6L74 - chains C and D of the 9 polymer chains in the assembly; structure by X-ray diffraction, 3.12 A resolution.

Chain C:
Molecule: DNA-directed RNA polymerase subunit beta
From: Thermus thermophilus (strain HB8 / ATCC 27634 / DSM 579)
Notes: EC 2.7.7.6
UniProtKB: Q8RQE9 (RPOB_THET8); residue numbers follow UniProt; this construct covers 1-1119
Sequence (1119 residues; row label = number of the first residue in the row):
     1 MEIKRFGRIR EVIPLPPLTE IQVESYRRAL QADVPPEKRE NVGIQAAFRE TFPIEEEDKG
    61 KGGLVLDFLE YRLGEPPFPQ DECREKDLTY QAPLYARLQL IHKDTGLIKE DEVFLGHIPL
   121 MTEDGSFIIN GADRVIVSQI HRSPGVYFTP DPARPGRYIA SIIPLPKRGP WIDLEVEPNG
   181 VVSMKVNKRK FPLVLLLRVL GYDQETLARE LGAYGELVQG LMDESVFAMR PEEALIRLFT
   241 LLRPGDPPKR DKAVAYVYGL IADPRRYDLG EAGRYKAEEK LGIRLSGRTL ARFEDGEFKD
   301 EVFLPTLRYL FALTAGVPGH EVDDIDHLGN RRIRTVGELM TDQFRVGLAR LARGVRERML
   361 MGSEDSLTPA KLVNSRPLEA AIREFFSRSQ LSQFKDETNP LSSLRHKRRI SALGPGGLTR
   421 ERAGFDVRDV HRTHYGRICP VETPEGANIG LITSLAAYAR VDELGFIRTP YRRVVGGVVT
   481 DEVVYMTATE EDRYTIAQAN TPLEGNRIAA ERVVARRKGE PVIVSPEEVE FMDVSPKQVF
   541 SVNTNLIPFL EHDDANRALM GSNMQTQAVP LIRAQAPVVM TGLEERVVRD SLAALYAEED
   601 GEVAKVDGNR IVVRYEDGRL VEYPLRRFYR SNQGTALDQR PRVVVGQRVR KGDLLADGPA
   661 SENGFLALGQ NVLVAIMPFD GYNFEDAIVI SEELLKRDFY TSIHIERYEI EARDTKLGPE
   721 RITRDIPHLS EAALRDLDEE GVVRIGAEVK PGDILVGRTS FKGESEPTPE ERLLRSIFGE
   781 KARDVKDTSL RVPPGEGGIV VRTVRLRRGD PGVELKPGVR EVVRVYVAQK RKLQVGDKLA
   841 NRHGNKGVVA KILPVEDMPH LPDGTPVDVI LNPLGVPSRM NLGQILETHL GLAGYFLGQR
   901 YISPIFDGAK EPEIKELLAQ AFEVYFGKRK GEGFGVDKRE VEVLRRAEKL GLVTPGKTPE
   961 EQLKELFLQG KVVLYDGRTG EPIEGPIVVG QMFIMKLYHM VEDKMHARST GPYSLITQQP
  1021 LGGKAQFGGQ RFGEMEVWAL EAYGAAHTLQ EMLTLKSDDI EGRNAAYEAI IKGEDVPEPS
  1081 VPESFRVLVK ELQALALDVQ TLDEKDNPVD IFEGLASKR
Unresolved in the structure: 57-62, 1119

Chain D:
Molecule: DNA-directed RNA polymerase subunit beta'
From: Thermus thermophilus (strain HB8 / ATCC 27634 / DSM 579)
Notes: EC 2.7.7.6
UniProtKB: Q8RQE8 (RPOC_THET8); numbering as in UniProt (aligned over 1-1524)
Sequence (1524 residues; row label = number of the first residue in the row):
     1 MKKEVRKVRI ALASPEKIRS WSYGEVEKPE TINYRTLKPE RDGLFDERIF GPIKDYECAC
    61 GKYKRQRFEG KVCERCGVEV TKSIVRRYRM GHIELATPAA HIWFVKDVPS KIGTLLDLSA
   121 TELEQVLYFS KYIVLDPKGA ILNGVPVEKR QLLTDEEYRE LRYGKQETYP LPPGVDALVK
   181 DGEEVVKGQE LAPGVVSRLD GVALYRFPRR VRVEYVKKER AGLRLPLAAW VEKEAYKPGE
   241 ILAELPEPYL FRAEEEGVVE LKELEEGAFL VLRREDEPVA TYFLPVGMTP LVVHGEIVEK
   301 GQPLAEAKGL LRMPRQVRAA QVEAEEEGET VYLTLFLEWT EPKDYRVQPH MNVVVPEGAR
   361 VEAGDKIVAA IDPEEEVIAE AEGVVHLHEP ASILVVKARV YPFEDDVEVS TGDRVAPGDV
   421 LADGGKVKSD VYGRVEVDLV RNVVRVVESY DIDARMGAEA IQQLLKELDL EALEKELLEE
   481 MKHPSRARRA KARKRLEVVR AFLDSGNRPE WMILEAVPVL PPDLRPMVQV DGGRFATSDL
   541 NDLYRRLINR NNRLKKLLAQ GAPEIIIRNE KRMLQEAVDA LLDNGRRGAP VTNPGSDRPL
   601 RSLTDILSGK QGRFRQNLLG KRVDYSGRSV IVVGPQLKLH QCGLPKRMAL ELFKPFLLKK
   661 MEEKGIAPNV KAARRMLERQ RDIKDEVWDA LEEVIHGKVV LLNRAPTLHR LGIQAFQPVL
   721 VEGQSIQLHP LVCEAFNADF DGDQMAVHVP LSSFAQAEAR IQMLSAHNLL SPASGEPLAK
   781 PSRDIILGLY YITQVRKEKK GAGLEFATPE EALAAHERGE VALNAPIKVA GRETSVGRLK
   841 YVFANPDEAL LAVAHGIVDL QDVVTVRYMG KRLETSPGRI LFARIVAEAV EDEKVAWELI
   901 QLDVPQEKNS LKDLVYQAFL RLGMEKTARL LDALKYYGFT FSTTSGITIG IDDAVIPEEK
   961 KQYLEEADRK LLQIEQAYEM GFLTDRERYD QILQLWTETT EKVTQAVFKN FEENYPFNPL
  1021 YVMAQSGARG NPQQIRQLCG LRGLMQKPSG ETFEVPVRSS FREGLTVLEY FISSHGARKG
  1081 GADTALRTAD SGYLTRKLVD VTHEIVVREA DCGTTNYISV PLFQPDEVTR SLRLRKRADI
  1141 EAGLYGRVLA REVEVLGVRL EEGRYLSMDD VHLLIKAAEA GEIQEVPVRS PLTCQTRYGV
  1201 CQKCYGYDLS MARPVSIGEA VGIVAAQSIG EPGTQLTMRT FHTGGVAGAA DITQGLPRVI
  1261 ELFEARRPKA KAVISEIDGV VRIEETEEKL SVFVESEGFS KEYKLPKEAR LLVKDGDYVE
  1321 AGQPLTRGAI DPHQLLEAKG PEAVERYLVE EIQKVYRAQG VKLHDKHIEI VVRQMMKYVE
  1381 VTDPGDSRLL EGQVLEKWDV EALNERLIAE GKTPVAWKPL LMGVTKSALS TKSWLSAASF
  1441 QNTTHVLTEA AIAGKKDELI GLKENVILGR LIPAGTGSDF VRFTQVVDQK TLKAIEEARK
  1501 EAVEAKERPA ARRGVKREQP GKQA
Unresolved in the structure: 1-2, 1238-1251, 1503-1524
Metal / ion sites: Zn2+ site 1: Cys58, Cys60, Cys73, Cys76; Mg2+ site 1: Asp739, Asp741, Asp743 (shared with 1 residue of chain I); Mg2+ site 2 near Lys840 (its only coordinating residue here); Mg2+ site 3: Trp897, Ile900; Zn2+ site 2: Cys1112, Cys1194, Cys1201, Cys1204

Interface between chain C and chain D:
Residue-residue contacts - 397 pairs, chain C then chain D:
  Phe425(C) with Lys1079(D); Asp1083(D); Leu1086(D), hydrophobic
  Arg428(C) with Arg1078(D), hydrogen bond (backbone-side chain)
  Asp429(C) with Lys1079(D), salt bridge
  Val430(C) with Pro1048(D); Ser1074(D); His1075(D), hydrogen bond (backbone-side chain); Arg1078(D)
  His431(C) with Phe1071(D); His1075(D)
  Arg432(C) with Phe1071(D); His1075(D)
  Tyr435(C) with Val1067(D); Phe1071(D), hydrophobic
  Cys439(C) with Arg1078(D)
  Pro440(C) with Ser1074(D), hydrogen bond (backbone-side chain); Arg1078(D), hydrogen bond (backbone-side chain)
  Thr443(C) with Arg1078(D)
  Gly446(C) with Ala1085(D)
  Ile449(C) with Arg1078(D); Gly1081(D); Ala1082(D)
  Gly450(C) with Arg1078(D)
  Gln498(C) with Val1067(D); Leu1068(D)
  Arg516(C) with Leu1068(D)
  Glu520(C) with Lys1047(D), salt bridge; Phe1053(D)
  Pro521(C) with Leu1068(D), hydrophobic; Ile1072(D), hydrophobic
  Pro536(C) with Val1067(D), hydrophobic
  Val539(C) with Val1067(D), hydrophobic
  Phe540(C) with Tyr1070(D), hydrophobic
  Leu550(C) with Tyr1070(D)
  Glu551(C) with Gly1064(D); Leu1065(D), hydrogen bond (backbone-backbone)
  His552(C) with Phe1061(D), hydrogen bond (side chain-backbone); Arg1062(D), hydrogen bond (side chain-backbone); Glu1063(D); Gly1064(D)
  Asp553(C) with Phe1061(D); Tyr1070(D), hydrogen bond (backbone-side chain)
  Asp554(C) with Arg1042(D), salt bridge; Phe1061(D); Tyr1070(D)
  Ala555(C) with Tyr1070(D)
  Ala558(C) with Tyr1070(D)
  Ile676(C) with Ile947(D); Thr948(D), hydrogen bond (backbone-side chain)
  Met677(C) with Thr943(D); Ile947(D)
  Pro678(C) with Asp784(D); Ser942(D); Thr943(D); Ile947(D)
  Phe679(C) with Thr943(D)
  Asp680(C) with Pro635(D); Phe939(D); Thr940(D); Thr943(D), hydrogen bond (backbone-side chain)
  Gly681(C) with Val633(D); Pro635(D); Phe939(D)
  Tyr682(C) with Val633(D); Pro635(D)
  Phe684(C) with Val633(D), hydrophobic; Pro730(D), hydrophobic; Phe740(D); Ser782(D); Arg783(D); Asp784(D); Phe939(D), hydrophobic
  Glu685(C) with Asp739(D); Phe740(D), hydrogen bond (backbone-backbone); Arg783(D), salt bridge; Arg1029(D), salt bridge
  Asp686(C) with Phe740(D)
  Ala687(C) with Phe740(D)
  Arg713(C) with Gln529(D); Gly532(D); Gly533(D)
  Lys716(C) with Arg35(D), hydrogen bond (side chain-backbone); Leu37(D)
  Ala732(C) with Arg679(D)
  Ala733(C) with Arg679(D)
  Arg735(C) with Arg681(D)
  Glu748(C) with Arg681(D)
  Lys750(C) with Arg681(D)
  Pro751(C) with Arg679(D); Gln680(D), hydrogen bond (backbone-backbone)
  Asp753(C) with Arg679(D), salt bridge; Arg681(D), salt bridge
  Glu764(C) with Lys54(D), salt bridge
  Glu766(C) with Glu57(D); Lys64(D)
  Gln834(C) with Gln724(D), hydrogen bond
  Val835(C) with Ser725(D), hydrogen bond (backbone-side chain)
  Gly836(C) with Val630(D); Ser725(D)
  Lys838(C) with Asp741(D), hydrogen bond (side chain-backbone)
  Lys846(C) with Asp741(D)
  Gly847(C) with Phe740(D)
  Val848(C) with Val630(D), hydrophobic; Ile631(D); Val632(D), hydrophobic; Phe740(D), hydrogen bond (backbone-backbone); Gly742(D)
  Val849(C) with Val632(D)
  Ala850(C) with Val632(D), hydrophobic; Val633(D), hydrophobic
  Asn872(C) with Asp784(D), hydrogen bond
  Pro873(C) with Ile947(D); Ile949(D), hydrophobic
  Leu874(C) with Arg783(D); Asp784(D); Met1023(D), hydrophobic; Ala1028(D), hydrophobic; Arg1029(D), hydrogen bond (backbone-side chain)
  Val876(C) with Ile949(D), hydrophobic
  Pro877(C) with Leu1020(D), hydrophobic; Met1023(D), hydrophobic; Arg1029(D); Leu1038(D)
  Ser878(C) with Arg1029(D), hydrogen bond; Gln1034(D)
  Arg879(C) with Arg1029(D)
  Met880(C) with Gln1034(D); Gln1037(D); Phe1061(D), hydrophobic
  Leu882(C) with Leu1038(D), hydrophobic; Phe1061(D); Arg1062(D)
  Ile885(C) with Ile949(D); Gly950(D); Ile951(D)
  Leu886(C) with Ile951(D), hydrophobic
  His889(C) with Gly950(D); Ile951(D), hydrogen bond (side chain-backbone)
  Phe906(C) with Leu1065(D); Thr1066(D); Val1067(D), hydrophobic; Tyr1070(D), hydrophobic
  Glu911(C) with Ile951(D); Arg1062(D), salt bridge
  Lys915(C) with Asp952(D), salt bridge
  Arg945(C) with Asp859(D), salt bridge
  Arg946(C) with Tyr791(D), hydrogen bond; Arg796(D); Asp859(D), salt bridge; Gln861(D), hydrogen bond
  Lys949(C) with Arg796(D); Glu798(D), salt bridge
  Leu950(C) with Phe1017(D), hydrophobic
  Gly951(C) with Tyr1015(D)
  Gln969(C) with Asp952(D)
  Lys971(C) with Thr948(D); Asp953(D), salt bridge
  Ile983(C) with Thr943(D); Thr944(D); Gly946(D)
  Glu984(C) with Tyr791(D), hydrogen bond; Thr944(D), hydrogen bond (backbone-backbone); Ser945(D)
  Gly985(C) with Ser945(D); Gly946(D)
  Pro986(C) with Thr948(D)
  Ile987(C) with Gly946(D)
  Val988(C) with Thr948(D), hydrogen bond (backbone-side chain); Ile949(D); Gly950(D)
  Val1001(C) with Ser629(D); Gln724(D); Ser725(D)
  Glu1002(C) with Gln724(D)
  Lys1004(C) with Arg628(D); Gln744(D)
  Met1005(C) with Arg628(D); Ser629(D); Arg647(D); Met648(D), hydrophobic; Gln724(D)
  His1006(C) with Gly627(D); Arg628(D), hydrogen bond (backbone-backbone)
  Ala1007(C) with Ser626(D); Gly627(D); Met648(D); Glu651(D); Leu652(D), hydrophobic
  Arg1008(C) with Asp624(D), salt bridge; Tyr625(D), hydrogen bond (backbone-backbone); Ser626(D), hydrogen bond (backbone-backbone); Glu651(D); Leu652(D)
  Ser1009(C) with Asp624(D); Tyr625(D), hydrogen bond (backbone-backbone); Glu651(D), hydrogen bond (backbone-side chain); Lys654(D)
  Thr1010(C) with Asp624(D); Arg674(D)
  Tyr1013(C) with Asp624(D), hydrogen bond
  Leu1015(C) with Arg87(D), hydrogen bond (backbone-side chain); Val528(D), hydrophobic
  Ile1016(C) with Arg87(D), hydrogen bond (backbone-side chain); Leu524(D); Pro526(D); Arg613(D)
  Thr1017(C) with Arg613(D); Asn617(D)
  Gln1018(C) with Arg87(D)
  Gln1019(C) with Asn617(D), hydrogen bond (side chain-backbone); Lys621(D)
  Pro1020(C) with Arg622(D); Val623(D); Asp624(D)
  Leu1021(C) with Arg622(D)
  Gly1022(C) with Arg622(D)
  Phe1027(C) with Glu651(D)
  Gly1029(C) with Arg622(D), hydrogen bond (backbone-side chain); Val623(D); Ser626(D)
  Gln1030(C) with Arg622(D); Val623(D), hydrogen bond (backbone-backbone); Ser626(D), hydrogen bond (backbone-side chain); Gly627(D); Arg628(D), hydrogen bond
  Arg1031(C) with Arg615(D), hydrogen bond (side chain-backbone); Gln616(D), hydrogen bond (side chain-backbone); Gly620(D), hydrogen bond (side chain-backbone); Lys621(D); Arg622(D)
  Phe1032(C) with Gly620(D); Lys621(D), hydrogen bond (backbone-backbone); Ile713(D), hydrophobic; His748(D)
  Glu1034(C) with Arg615(D), salt bridge; Leu619(D); Arg1096(D), salt bridge
  Met1035(C) with Thr707(D)
  Glu1036(C) with Asn703(D); Thr707(D), hydrogen bond; Ile713(D)
  Val1037(C) with Leu619(D)
  Trp1038(C) with Arg1096(D); Val1099(D); Ile1223(D); Gln1227(D)
  Ala1039(C) with Thr707(D); Arg710(D); Ile713(D), hydrophobic; Gln1227(D)
  Leu1040(C) with Met763(D), hydrophobic
  Glu1041(C) with Ala1220(D); Ile1223(D); Leu1462(D); Val1466(D); Ile1472(D)
  Ala1042(C) with Arg710(D), hydrogen bond (backbone-side chain); Ile1223(D), hydrophobic; Val1224(D), hydrophobic; Gln1227(D)
  Tyr1043(C) with Arg710(D), hydrogen bond (side chain-backbone); Leu711(D); Ile713(D), hydrogen bond (side chain-backbone); Gln714(D); Gln762(D), hydrogen bond (backbone-side chain); Met763(D), hydrophobic; Asn768(D)
  Gly1044(C) with Gln762(D), hydrogen bond (backbone-side chain); Gly1475(D); Thr1476(D), hydrogen bond (backbone-backbone)
  Ala1045(C) with Glu758(D); Gln762(D); Met763(D), hydrophobic
  Ala1046(C) with Glu758(D), hydrogen bond (backbone-side chain); Leu1471(D); Ile1472(D), hydrophobic; Ala1474(D); Thr1476(D), hydrogen bond (backbone-side chain); Gly1477(D)
  His1047(C) with Phe754(D); Glu758(D), salt bridge; Leu1471(D); Thr1476(D)
  Thr1048(C) with Ala755(D), hydrogen bond (side chain-backbone); Glu758(D), hydrogen bond
  Leu1049(C) with Ile1472(D), hydrophobic
  Gln1050(C) with Gly1469(D); Arg1470(D); Leu1471(D)
  Glu1051(C) with Pro750(D); Leu751(D), hydrogen bond (side chain-backbone); Ser752(D), hydrogen bond; Ala755(D)
  Met1052(C) with Val623(D); His748(D)
  Leu1053(C) with Lys621(D), hydrogen bond (backbone-side chain); Val1466(D)
  Thr1054(C) with Gly1469(D)
  Lys1056(C) with Val623(D); Asp624(D), hydrogen bond (backbone-backbone); Val749(D), hydrogen bond (side chain-backbone); Pro750(D); Leu751(D)
  Ser1057(C) with Lys621(D); Arg622(D), hydrogen bond (side chain-backbone)
  Asp1058(C) with Lys621(D)
  Tyr1067(C) with Tyr625(D); Pro655(D), hydrophobic; Leu658(D); Arg674(D), hydrogen bond
  Ile1070(C) with Pro655(D), hydrophobic; Phe656(D), hydrophobic; Lys659(D)
  Ile1071(C) with Pro655(D), hydrophobic; Lys659(D); Val670(D)
  Lys1072(C) with Lys659(D)
  Asp1075(C) with Ser752(D); Ser753(D), hydrogen bond
  Val1076(C) with Ser752(D)
  Pro1082(C) with Leu1468(D)
  Glu1083(C) with Arg87(D), salt bridge; Tyr88(D), hydrogen bond
  Ser1084(C) with Asn617(D); Leu618(D)
  Phe1085(C) with Leu618(D); Ile1467(D); Leu1468(D), hydrophobic
  Arg1086(C) with Tyr88(D)
  Val1087(C) with Arg87(D); Leu524(D), hydrophobic; Arg613(D)
  Leu1088(C) with Leu607(D), hydrophobic; Phe614(D), hydrophobic; Leu618(D), hydrophobic
  Lys1090(C) with Tyr88(D), hydrogen bond (side chain-backbone); Met90(D); Leu520(D); Leu524(D)
  Glu1091(C) with Leu520(D); Ile606(D); Arg613(D), salt bridge
  Leu1092(C) with Leu607(D), hydrophobic; Leu1447(D), hydrophobic
  Gln1093(C) with Trp21(D); Met90(D); Pro518(D)
  Ala1094(C) with Met90(D); Leu520(D), hydrophobic; Leu582(D); Leu603(D)
  Leu1095(C) with His101(D), hydrogen bond (backbone-side chain); Trp103(D), hydrophobic; Leu582(D), hydrophobic; Leu603(D), hydrophobic
  Ala1096(C) with Ala13(D), hydrogen bond (backbone-backbone); Leu514(D), hydrophobic
  Leu1097(C) with Ala11(D); Leu12(D), hydrophobic; Trp103(D), hydrophobic; Ala1451(D), hydrophobic
  Asp1098(C) with Arg9(D); Ile10(D); Ala11(D), hydrogen bond (backbone-backbone); Lys17(D), salt bridge; Trp21(D)
  Val1099(C) with Val8(D), hydrophobic; Arg9(D)
  Gln1100(C) with Lys7(D); Val8(D); Arg9(D), hydrogen bond (backbone-backbone)
  Thr1101(C) with Val5(D); Lys7(D)
  Leu1102(C) with Val5(D); Arg6(D), hydrogen bond (backbone-backbone); Lys7(D), hydrogen bond (backbone-backbone); Arg9(D)
  Asp1103(C) with Glu4(D); Arg6(D)
  Glu1104(C) with Arg6(D); Lys7(D)
  Asp1106(C) with Lys7(D), salt bridge; Lys1456(D), salt bridge
  Val1109(C) with Val5(D), hydrophobic
  Phe1112(C) with Tyr88(D), hydrophobic
  Leu1115(C) with Lys82(D); Ile84(D), hydrophobic; Val85(D), hydrophobic; Arg89(D), hydrogen bond (backbone-side chain)
  Ala1116(C) with Tyr23(D); Tyr88(D)
  Ser1117(C) with Tyr23(D), hydrogen bond (backbone-side chain)
  Lys1118(C) with Arg19(D); Ser20(D), hydrogen bond (side chain-backbone); Ser22(D), hydrogen bond (side chain-backbone); Tyr23(D)
Interface residues without a listed pair, chain C (183 interface residues in all): His434, Val441, Thr453, Val514, Ala515, Asn556, Asn683, Gly752, Gly795, Leu968, Arg978, Gly1011, Gly1033, Ile1060, Gly1073
Interface residues without a listed pair, chain D (202 interface residues in all): Lys3, Ile18, Lys38, Phe104, Pro521, Asp523, Asp531, Tyr544, Gln636, Pro645, Glu678, Leu701, Leu708, Cys733, Ala746, Leu787, Val1055, Ala1077, Thr1095, Glu1219, Trp1434

In short:
183 residues of chain C and 202 residues of chain D are in contact; the contacts include 74 hydrogen bonds and
23 salt bridges. Polar contacts include Asp429(C)-Lys1079(D), Glu520(C)-Lys1047(D) and Asp554(C)-Arg1042(D).
Cys58(D), Cys60(D), Cys73(D) and Cys76(D) coordinate Zn2+ site 1.
Here chain C is DNA-directed RNA polymerase subunit beta and chain D is DNA-directed RNA polymerase subunit
beta', both from Thermus thermophilus (strain HB8 / ATCC 27634 / DSM 579). Entry 6L74 (Thermus thermophilus
initial transcription complex comprising sigma A and 5'-triphosphate RNA of 2 nt) was determined by X-ray
diffraction, deposited together with 6KQD, 6KQE, 6KQF, 6KQG, 6KQH, 6KQL and 6 further entries.
